5Y1B - chain A; structure by X-ray diffraction, 2.21 A resolution.

[Chain A]
Protein: Beta-hexosaminidase
Organism: Ostrinia furnacalis
Notes: EC 3.2.1.52
Reference sequence: Q06GJ0 (Q06GJ0_OSTFU); residue numbers follow UniProt; this construct covers 23-594
Amino-acid sequence (578 residues; numbered 23 to 600; the number before each row is that of its first residue):
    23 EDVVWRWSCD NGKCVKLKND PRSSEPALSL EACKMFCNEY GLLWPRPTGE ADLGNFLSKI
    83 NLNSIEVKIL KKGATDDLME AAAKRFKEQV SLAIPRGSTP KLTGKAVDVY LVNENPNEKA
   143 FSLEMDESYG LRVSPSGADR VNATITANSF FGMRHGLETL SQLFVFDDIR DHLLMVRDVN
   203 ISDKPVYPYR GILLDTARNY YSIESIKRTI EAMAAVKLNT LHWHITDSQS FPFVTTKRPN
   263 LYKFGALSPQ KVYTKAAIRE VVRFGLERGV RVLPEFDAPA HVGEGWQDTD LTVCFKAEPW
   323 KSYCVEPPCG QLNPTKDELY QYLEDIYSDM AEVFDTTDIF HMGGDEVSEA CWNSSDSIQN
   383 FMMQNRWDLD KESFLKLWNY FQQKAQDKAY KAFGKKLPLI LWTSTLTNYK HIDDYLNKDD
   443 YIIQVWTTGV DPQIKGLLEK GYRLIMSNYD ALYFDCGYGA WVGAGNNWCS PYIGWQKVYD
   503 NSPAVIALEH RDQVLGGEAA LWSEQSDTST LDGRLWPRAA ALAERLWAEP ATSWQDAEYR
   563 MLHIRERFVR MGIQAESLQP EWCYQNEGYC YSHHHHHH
Not modelled in the structure: 595-600
Differences from the reference sequence: engineered mutation Leu243 (Phe in Q06GJ0), Phe570 (Leu in Q06GJ0); expression tag (595-600)
UniProt features mapped onto this chain:
  - active site (Charge relay system): Asp249, His303, Glu368
  - site: Val327 (Important determinant of glycosidic bond specificity), Glu328 (Essential for chitooligosaccharide substrate binding), Trp490 (Essential for chitooligosaccharide substrate binding)
  - glycosylation (N-linked (GlcNAc...) asparagine): Asn164, Asn375
  - mutagenesis: Val327 (V327G: 5.3-fold decrease in Ki for PUGNAc inhibitor as a result of widened active pocket entrance ...), Glu328 (E328A: 19% decrease in catalytic activity with 4MU-beta-GlcNAc as substrate. 8-fold increase in KM for GlcNAc-beta-1,4-GlcNAc. 42-fold increase in Ki for TMG-chitotriomycin inhibitor ...), His433 (H433A: 1389-fold decrease in catalytic activity with 4MU-beta-GlcNAc as substrate), Trp448 (W448A: 2-fold increase in KM, 927-fold decrease in kcat and a 1900-fold decrease in kcat/KM with 4MU-beta-GlcNAc as substrate ...), Trp490 (W490A: 2,277-fold increase in Ki for TMG-chitotriomycin inhibitor. 13-fold increase in KM for GlcNAc-beta-1,4-GlcNAc ...)
Cystine bridges: Cys31-Cys59, Cys36-Cys55, Cys316-Cys373, Cys326-Cys331, Cys478-Cys491, Cys585-Cys592
Glycans and other covalent adducts: N-acetylglucosamine (NAG) linked to Asn164, Asn375
Residues lining bound ligands: 9-O-3'-quinolinium propylberberine (8KL): Trp322, Val327, Glu328, Asp367, Trp448, Tyr471, Tyr475, Trp483, Val484, Trp490
Reported in the primary citation:
  - binding site for 9-O-3'-quinolinium propylberberine: Trp490
  - conformationally variable residues (side-chain flip): Trp448
  - binding site for 9-O-3'-quinolinium propylberberine: Trp448, Tyr471 (proposed by the authors, not directly observed)

[In short]
Chain A binds 9-O-3'-quinolinium propylberberine. N-acetylglucosamine is covalently linked to Asn164 and
Asn375. UniProt lists 3 active-site residues and 5 mutagenesis sites. From the paper: a binding site for
9-O-3'-quinolinium propylberberine at Trp490, Trp448 and Tyr471; conformational variability at Trp448.
Chain A is Beta-hexosaminidase (Ostrinia furnacalis); the structure, Crystal Structure of insect
beta-N-acetyl-D-hexosaminidase OfHex1 complexed with a berberine derivative (SYSU-00679), was determined by
X-ray diffraction (same publication as 5Y0V).
